PDB entry 7AEV | X-ray diffraction, 2.77 A resolution | chains AAA and BBB of the 4 polymer chains in the assembly

# Chain AAA
Protein: Hemoglobin subunit alpha
Source organism: Homo sapiens
UniProt: P69905 (HBA_HUMAN); residues 2-140 here correspond to UniProt positions 3-141 (UniProt number = residue number + 1)
Sequence (139 residues; each row starts with the number of its first residue):
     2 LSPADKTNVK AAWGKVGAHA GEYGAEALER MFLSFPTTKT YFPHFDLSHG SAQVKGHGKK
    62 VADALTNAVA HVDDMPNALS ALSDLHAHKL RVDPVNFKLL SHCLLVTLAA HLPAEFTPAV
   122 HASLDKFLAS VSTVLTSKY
Ion coordination: heme Fe near H87 (its only coordinating residue here)
Residues lining bound ligands:
  - carbon monoxide (CMO): L29, F43, H58, V62, H87
  - heme (HEM): M32, T39, Y42, F43, H45, F46, H58, K61, V62, A65, L66, L83, L86, H87, L91, V93, N97, F98, L101, V132, L136
Curated features (UniProtKB/Swiss-Prot):
  - binding site (O2): H58
  - binding site (heme b): H87
  - site: T8, N9 (Microbial infection: Cleavage), K11 (Not glycated), A13, W14 (Microbial infection: Cleavage), Y24, G25 (Microbial infection: Cleavage), L29, E30 (Microbial infection: Cleavage), H45, F46 (Microbial infection: Cleavage), D47, L48 (Microbial infection: Cleavage), S52, A53 (Microbial infection: Cleavage), V55, K56 (Microbial infection: Cleavage), K56 (Not glycated), G59, K60 (Microbial infection: Cleavage), K60 (Not glycated), K90 (Not glycated), L91, R92 (Microbial infection: Cleavage), K99 (Not glycated), L106, V107 (Microbial infection: Cleavage), T108, L109 (Microbial infection: Cleavage), V121, H122 (Microbial infection: Cleavage), S133, T134 (Microbial infection: Cleavage)
  - modified residue: S3 (Phosphoserine), K7 (N6-succinyllysine), T8 (Phosphothreonine), K11 (N6-succinyllysine), K16 (N6-acetyllysine), Y24 (Phosphotyrosine), S35 (Phosphoserine), K40 (N6-succinyllysine), S49 (Phosphoserine), S102 (Phosphoserine), T108 (Phosphothreonine), S124 (Phosphoserine), S131 (Phosphoserine), T134 (Phosphothreonine), T137 (Phosphothreonine), S138 (Phosphoserine)
  - glycosylation (N-linked (Glc) (glycation) lysine): K7, K16, K40, K61

# Chain BBB
Protein: Hemoglobin subunit beta
Source organism: Homo sapiens
UniProt: P68871 (HBB_HUMAN); residues 2-146 here correspond to UniProt positions 3-147 (UniProt number = residue number + 1)
Sequence (145 residues; each row starts with the number of its first residue):
     2 HLTPEEKSAV TALWGKVNVD EVGGEALGRL LVVYPWTQRF FESFGDLSTP DAVMGNPKVK
    62 AHGKKVLGAF SDGLAHLDNL KGTFATLSEL HCDKLHVDPE NFRLLGNVLV CVLAHHFGKE
   122 FTPPVQAAYQ KVVAGVANAL AHKYH
Ion coordination: heme Fe near H92 (its only coordinating residue here)
Residues lining bound ligands:
  - carbon monoxide (CMO): L28, F42, H63, V67, H92
  - heme (HEM): L31, T38, F41, F42, F45, H63, K66, V67, A70, F71, L88, L91, H92, L96, V98, N102, F103, L106, V137, L141
Curated features (UniProtKB/Swiss-Prot):
  - binding site ((2R)-2,3-bisphosphoglycerate): H2, K82, H143
  - binding site (heme b): H63, H92
  - site: E7, K8 (Microbial infection: Cleavage), G25, E26 (Microbial infection: Cleavage), G29, R30 (Microbial infection: Cleavage), Y35, P36 (Microbial infection: Cleavage), W37, T38 (Microbial infection: Cleavage), F45, G46 (Microbial infection: Cleavage), D52, A53 (Microbial infection: Cleavage), G56, N57 (Microbial infection: Cleavage), K59 (Not glycated), F71, S72 (Microbial infection: Cleavage), G74, L75 (Microbial infection: Cleavage), K82 (Not glycated), T84, F85 (Microbial infection: Cleavage), H92, C93 (Microbial infection: Cleavage), K95 (Not glycated), R104, L105 (Microbial infection: Cleavage), L110, V111 (Microbial infection: Cleavage), G119, K120 (Microbial infection: Cleavage), F122, T123 (Microbial infection: Cleavage), A128, A129 (Microbial infection: Cleavage) and 2 more in UniProt
  - modified residue: S9 (Phosphoserine), T12 (Phosphothreonine), S44 (Phosphoserine), T50 (Phosphothreonine), K59 (N6-acetyllysine), K82 (N6-acetyllysine), T87 (Phosphothreonine), C93 (S-nitrosocysteine), K144 (N6-acetyllysine)
  - glycosylation (N-linked (Glc) (glycation) lysine): K8, K17, K66, K120, K144

# Chain AAA / chain BBB interface
Residue-residue contacts (32; chain AAA residue first):
  R31(AAA) - F122(BBB)  hydrogen bond (side chain-backbone)
  R31(AAA) - T123(BBB)
  R31(AAA) - P124(BBB)
  R31(AAA) - Q127(BBB)  hydrogen bond
  L34(AAA) - P124(BBB)  hydrophobic
  L34(AAA) - A128(BBB)
  S35(AAA) - Q127(BBB)
  S35(AAA) - A128(BBB)
  S35(AAA) - Q131(BBB)
  F36(AAA) - Q131(BBB)
  H103(AAA) - N108(BBB)
  H103(AAA) - Q127(BBB)
  H103(AAA) - Q131(BBB)  hydrogen bond
  V107(AAA) - A115(BBB)
  V107(AAA) - Q127(BBB)
  A110(AAA) - C112(BBB)
  A110(AAA) - A115(BBB)
  A110(AAA) - H116(BBB)
  A111(AAA) - A115(BBB)
  A111(AAA) - G119(BBB)
  P114(AAA) - H116(BBB)  hydrogen bond (backbone-side chain)
  F117(AAA) - R30(BBB)  hydrogen bond (backbone-side chain)
  F117(AAA) - H116(BBB)
  T118(AAA) - R30(BBB)
  P119(AAA) - R30(BBB)
  P119(AAA) - V33(BBB)
  P119(AAA) - M55(BBB)  hydrophobic
  H122(AAA) - R30(BBB)  hydrogen bond
  H122(AAA) - V34(BBB)
  A123(AAA) - V33(BBB)  hydrophobic
  A123(AAA) - V34(BBB)  hydrophobic
  D126(AAA) - Y35(BBB)  hydrogen bond
Interface residues without a listed pair, chain AAA (19 interface residues in all): E30, K99, C104, L106
Interface residues without a listed pair, chain BBB (20 interface residues in all): E101, V111, K120, P125

# Summary
19 residues of chain AAA and 20 residues of chain BBB are in contact, with 7 hydrogen bonds. Among the polar
pairs are R31(AAA)-F122(BBB), R31(AAA)-Q127(BBB) and H103(AAA)-Q131(BBB). Ligands of chain AAA: heme and
carbon monoxide. Ligands of chain BBB: heme and carbon monoxide.
Here chain AAA is Hemoglobin subunit alpha and chain BBB is Hemoglobin subunit beta, both from Homo sapiens.
Entry 7AEV (Pressure wave-exposed human hemoglobin: pump/probe data (3500 indexed images)) was determined by
X-ray diffraction, deposited together with 7AET and 7AEU.
